PDB entry 2Y77 | X-ray diffraction, 1.50 A resolution | chain A

[Chain A]
Protein: 3-dehydroquinate dehydratase
Organism: Mycobacterium tuberculosis
Notes: EC 4.2.1.10
Reference sequence: P0A4Z6 (AROQ_MYCTU); residues 1-146 here correspond to UniProt positions 2-147 (UniProt number = residue number + 1)
Sequence (146 residues; numbered 1 to 146; the number before each row is that of its first residue):
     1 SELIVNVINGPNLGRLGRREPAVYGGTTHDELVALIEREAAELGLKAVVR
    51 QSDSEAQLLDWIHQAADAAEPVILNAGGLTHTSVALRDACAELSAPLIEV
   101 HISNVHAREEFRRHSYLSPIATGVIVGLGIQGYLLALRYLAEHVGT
Unresolved in the structure: 1-2, 19-25, 144-146
Small-molecule neighbours: CB8 ((1R,4S,5R)-3-(benzo[b]thiophen-2-yl)methoxy-1,4,5-trihydroxy-2-(thien-2-yl)methylcyclohex-2-en-1-carboxylate): P11, N12, L13, R15, L16, N75, G77, G78, H81, V84, D88, E92, H101, I102, S103, V105, R108, R112

[Overview]
Chain A binds compound CB8.
Chain A is 3-dehydroquinate dehydratase (Mycobacterium tuberculosis); the structure, Structure of
Mycobacterium tuberculosis type II dehydroquinase complexed with
(1R,4S,5R)-3-(benzo(b)thiophen-2-ylmethoxy)-1,4,5-
trihydroxy-2-(thiophen-2-ylmethyl)cyclohex-2-enecarboxylate, was determined by X-ray diffraction together with
2Y76 from the same study.
